PDB entry 4U00 | X-ray diffraction, 2.10 A resolution | chain A

== Chain A ==
Name: Amino acid ABC transporter, ATP-binding protein
Source organism: Thermus thermophilus HB8
UniProtKB: Q5SJ55 (Q5SJ55_THET8); numbering as in UniProt (aligned over 1-244)
Amino-acid sequence (244 residues; row label = number of the first residue in the row):
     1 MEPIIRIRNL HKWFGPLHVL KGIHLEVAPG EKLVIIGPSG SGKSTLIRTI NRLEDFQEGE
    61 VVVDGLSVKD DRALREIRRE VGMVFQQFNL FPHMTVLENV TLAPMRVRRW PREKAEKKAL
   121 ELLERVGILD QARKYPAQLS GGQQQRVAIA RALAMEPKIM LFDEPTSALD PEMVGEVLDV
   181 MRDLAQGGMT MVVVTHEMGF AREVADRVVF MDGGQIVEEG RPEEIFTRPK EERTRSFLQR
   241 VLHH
Unresolved in the structure: 1-2, 244
Bound ions: Mg2+: Ser44 (together with ADP)
Residues lining bound ligands: ADP (adenosine-5'-diphosphate): Phe14, Leu17, Val19, Pro38, Ser39, Gly40, Ser41, Gly42, Lys43, Ser44, Thr45

== Summary ==
Ligands of chain A: ADP.
Chain A is Amino acid ABC transporter, ATP-binding protein (Thermus thermophilus HB8); the structure, Crystal
structure of TTHA1159 in complex with ADP, was determined by X-ray diffraction, deposited together with 4U02.
